Entry 6FQ5 (electron microscopy, 3.80 A resolution); this record covers chains F and I of the 10 polymer chains in the assembly.

# Chain F
Molecule: Histone H4
Source organism: Xenopus laevis
UniProt: P62799 (H4_XENLA); residues 18-102 here correspond to UniProt positions 19-103 (UniProt number = residue number + 1)
Sequence (85 residues; numbered 18 to 102; the number before each row is that of its first residue):
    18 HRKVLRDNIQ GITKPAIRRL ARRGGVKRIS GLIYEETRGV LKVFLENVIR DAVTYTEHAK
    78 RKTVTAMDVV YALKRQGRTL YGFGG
Swiss-Prot annotation at these positions:
  - modified residue: Lys20 (N6,N6,N6-trimethyllysine), Lys31 (N6-(2-hydroxyisobutyryl)lysine), Lys44 (N6-(2-hydroxyisobutyryl)lysine), Ser47 (Phosphoserine), Tyr51 (Phosphotyrosine), Lys59 (N6-(2-hydroxyisobutyryl)lysine), Lys77 (N6-(2-hydroxyisobutyryl)lysine), Lys79 (N6-(2-hydroxyisobutyryl)lysine), Tyr88 (Phosphotyrosine), Lys91 (N6-(2-hydroxyisobutyryl)lysine)
  - cross-link (Glycyl lysine isopeptide (Lys-Gly)): Lys31 (interchain with G-Cter in UFM1), Lys91 (interchain with G-Cter in ubiquitin)

# Chain I
Molecule: 147-nt DNA strand
Source organism: synthetic construct
Sequence (147 nucleotides; each row starts with the number of its first residue; numbers below 1 keep their minus sign (DA-73 is residue -73)):
   -73 ACAGGATGTA TATATCTGAC ACGTGCCTGG AGACTAGGGA GTAATCCCCT TGGCGGTTAA
   -13 AACGCGGGGG ACAGCGCGTA CGTGCGTTTA AGCGGTGCTA GAGCTGTCTA CGACCAATTG
    47 AGCGGCCTCG GCACCGGGAT TCTCCAG

# Interface between chain F and chain I
Pairs across the interface - 13 pairs, chain F then chain I:
  Arg35(F) - DG8(I)  salt bridge to the phosphate
  Arg35(F) - DT9(I)  salt bridge to the phosphate
  Arg45(F) - DC7(I)  sugar contact
  Arg45(F) - DG8(I)  salt bridge to the phosphate
  Ile46(F) - DC7(I)  sugar contact
  Ile46(F) - DG8(I)  hydrogen bond to the phosphate
  Ser47(F) - DC7(I)  hydrogen bond to the phosphate
  Gly48(F) - DC7(I)  hydrogen bond to the phosphate
  Tyr51(F) - DG8(I)  phosphate contact
  Arg78(F) - DA28(I)  phosphate contact
  Lys79(F) - DA28(I)  hydrogen bond to the phosphate
  Thr80(F) - DG27(I)  phosphate contact
  Thr80(F) - DA28(I)  hydrogen bond to the phosphate
Interface residues without a listed pair, chain F (10 interface residues in all): Arg39

# Summary
The interface between chain F and chain I involves 10 residues on one side and 5 on the other; the contacts
include 5 hydrogen bonds and 3 salt bridges. Polar contacts include Ile46(F)-DG8(I), Ser47(F)-DC7(I) and
Gly48(F)-DC7(I).
Chain F is Histone H4 (Xenopus laevis) and chain I is a 147-nt DNA strand (synthetic construct); the
structure, Class 1 : canonical nucleosome, was determined by electron microscopy (same publication as 6FQ6 and
6FQ8).
